Entry 8P7D (electron microscopy, 4.20 A resolution (low resolution: residue-level contacts below are approximate; hydrogen-bond / salt-bridge calls are withheld)); this record covers chains B and D of the 4 polymer chains in the assembly.

Chain B (and D):
Molecule: Serine--tRNA ligase, cytoplasmic
Source organism: Homo sapiens
Notes: EC 6.1.1.11; chain D of this document is another copy of the same molecule, construct and numbering; everything in this record applies to it too
UniProt: P49591 (SYSC_HUMAN); residues 1-514 here = UniProt positions 1-514
Amino-acid sequence (514 residues; numbered 1 to 514; the number before each row is that of its first residue):
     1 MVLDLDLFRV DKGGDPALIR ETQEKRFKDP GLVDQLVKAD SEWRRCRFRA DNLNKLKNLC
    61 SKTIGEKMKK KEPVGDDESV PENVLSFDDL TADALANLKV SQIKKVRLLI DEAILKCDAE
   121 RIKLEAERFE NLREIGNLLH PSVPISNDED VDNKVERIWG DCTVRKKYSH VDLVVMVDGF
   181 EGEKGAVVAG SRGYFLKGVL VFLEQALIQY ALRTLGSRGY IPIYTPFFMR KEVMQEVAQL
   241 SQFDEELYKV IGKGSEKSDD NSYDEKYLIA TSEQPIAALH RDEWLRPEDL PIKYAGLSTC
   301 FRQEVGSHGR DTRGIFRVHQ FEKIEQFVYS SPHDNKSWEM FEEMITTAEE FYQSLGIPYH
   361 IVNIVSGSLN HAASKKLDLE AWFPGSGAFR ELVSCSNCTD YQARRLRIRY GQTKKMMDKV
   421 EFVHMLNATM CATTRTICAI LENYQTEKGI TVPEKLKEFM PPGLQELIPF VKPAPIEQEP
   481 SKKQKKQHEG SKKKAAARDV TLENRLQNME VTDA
Not modelled in the structure: 1, 73-87, 256-263, 478-514 (chain D: 1-152, 256-263, 476-514)
UniProt features mapped onto this chain:
  - motif: Lys482 to Lys494 (Nuclear localization signal)
  - binding site (L-serine): Thr271, Arg302, Glu325, Asn427
  - binding site (ATP): Arg302 to Glu304, Val318 to Phe321, Glu391 to Ser394
  - site: Thr429 (Important for serine binding)
  - modified residue: Met1 (N-acetylmethionine), Ser241 (Phosphoserine), Lys323 (N6-acetyllysine)
  - natural variant: Asp172 (D172N: In NEDMAS), Arg213 (R213L: In NEDMAS), Arg302 (R302C: In NEDMAS), Arg390 (R390C: In NEDMAS)
  - mutagenesis: Val2 to Gly14 (Abolishes DNA binding), Arg9 (R9A: Strongly decreased enzyme activity), Arg44 (R44A: Abolishes enzyme activity), Asp51 (D51A: Abolishes enzyme activity), Asn54 (N54A: Strongly decreased enzyme activity), Lys55 (K55A: Moderately decreased enzyme activity), Asn58 (N58A: Moderately decreased enzyme activity), Ser61 (S61A: Moderately decreased enzyme activity), Gly75 to Asn97 (Decreased enzyme activity. Abolishes DNA binding), Lys104 (K104A: Moderately decreased enzyme activity), Arg107 (R107A: Moderately decreased enzyme activity), Gly254 to Asn261 (Mildly decreased enzyme activity. Nearly abolishes DNA binding), 8 further mutagenesis entries in UniProt

How chain B and chain D interact:
Pairs across the interface (101):
  Lys184(B) with Leu279(D); His280(D); Glu283(D)
  Val187(B) with Arg230(D); Val233(D)
  Val188(B) with Met229(D); Arg230(D); Ala278(D)
  Ala189(B) with Pro226(D); Phe228(D); Arg230(D); Lys266(D)
  Tyr194(B) with Tyr224(D); Pro226(D)
  Phe195(B) with Ile223(D); Tyr224(D); Pro226(D); Pro275(D); Leu279(D)
  Leu196(B) with Ile223(D); Tyr224(D)
  Lys197(B) with Pro222(D); Tyr294(D)
  Gly198(B) with Pro222(D)
  Val201(B) with Pro222(D); Tyr224(D)
  Phe202(B) with Pro222(D)
  Gln205(B) with Gln205(D); Ile208(D); Gln209(D); Leu297(D)
  Ile208(B) with Gln205(D)
  Gln209(B) with Gln205(D); Gln209(D)
  Arg213(B) with Phe459(D); Met460(D)
  Pro222(B) with Lys197(D); Gly198(D); Val201(D); Phe202(D)
  Ile223(B) with Phe195(D); Leu196(D)
  Tyr224(B) with Tyr194(D); Phe195(D); Leu196(D); Val201(D); Gln320(D); Glu322(D)
  Thr225(B) with Phe195(D); Gln320(D)
  Pro226(B) with Ala189(D); Tyr194(D); Phe195(D); Gln320(D)
  Phe227(B) with Thr299(D); Gln320(D)
  Phe228(B) with Ala189(D); Tyr248(D); Leu268(D); Phe301(D)
  Met229(B) with Val188(D)
  Arg230(B) with Val187(D); Val188(D); Ala189(D)
  Val233(B) with Val187(D)
  Glu245(B) with Lys253(D)
  Tyr248(B) with Val250(D); Ile251(D)
  Lys249(B) with Lys249(D); Val250(D); Ile251(D)
  Val250(B) with Tyr248(D); Lys249(D)
  Ile251(B) with Tyr248(D); Lys249(D); Ile251(D)
  Gly252(B) with Tyr248(D); Gln303(D)
  Lys253(B) with Glu245(D); Gln303(D)
  Lys266(B) with Ala189(D)
  Pro275(B) with Phe195(D)
  Ala278(B) with Val188(D)
  Leu279(B) with Lys184(D); Phe195(D)
  His280(B) with Lys184(D)
  Arg281(B) with Val187(D)
  Glu283(B) with Lys184(D)
  Leu297(B) with Gln205(D)
  Thr299(B) with Phe227(D)
  Phe301(B) with Phe227(D)
  Gln303(B) with Gly252(D); Lys253(D)
  Gln320(B) with Tyr224(D); Thr225(D); Pro226(D); Phe227(D)
  Glu322(B) with Tyr224(D)
  Glu458(B) with Arg213(D)
  Phe459(B) with Arg213(D)
  Met460(B) with Arg213(D)
Other interface residues (no listed pair), chain B (58 interface residues in all): Glu181, Ala186, Gly190, Glu204, Leu212, Ile221, Leu268, His319, Pro461, Pro462
Other interface residues (no listed pair), chain D (58 interface residues in all): Glu181, Gly190, Glu204, Leu212, Ile221, Asp244, Ile276, Arg281, Pro461, Pro462

Summary:
The chain B/chain D interface involves 58 residues from each chain. From UniProt: 4 L-serine-binding residues,
11 ATP-binding residues and 43 mutagenesis sites on chain B.
Chain B and chain D are both Serine--tRNA ligase, cytoplasmic (Homo sapiens); the structure, CryoEM structure
of METTL6 tRNA SerRS complex in a 1:1:2 stoichiometry, was determined by electron microscopy (same publication
as 8P7B, 8P7C, 8OWX and 8OWY).
